4AM7 - chain A; structure by X-ray diffraction, 3.25 A resolution.

# Chain A
Name: Actin-like protein ARP8
Organism: Saccharomyces cerevisiae
Notes: fragment: c-terminal domain, residues 248-881
Reference sequence: Q12386 (ARP8_YEAST); residue numbers follow UniProt; this construct covers 248-881
Sequence (655 residues; numbered 227 to 881; the number before each row is that of its first residue):
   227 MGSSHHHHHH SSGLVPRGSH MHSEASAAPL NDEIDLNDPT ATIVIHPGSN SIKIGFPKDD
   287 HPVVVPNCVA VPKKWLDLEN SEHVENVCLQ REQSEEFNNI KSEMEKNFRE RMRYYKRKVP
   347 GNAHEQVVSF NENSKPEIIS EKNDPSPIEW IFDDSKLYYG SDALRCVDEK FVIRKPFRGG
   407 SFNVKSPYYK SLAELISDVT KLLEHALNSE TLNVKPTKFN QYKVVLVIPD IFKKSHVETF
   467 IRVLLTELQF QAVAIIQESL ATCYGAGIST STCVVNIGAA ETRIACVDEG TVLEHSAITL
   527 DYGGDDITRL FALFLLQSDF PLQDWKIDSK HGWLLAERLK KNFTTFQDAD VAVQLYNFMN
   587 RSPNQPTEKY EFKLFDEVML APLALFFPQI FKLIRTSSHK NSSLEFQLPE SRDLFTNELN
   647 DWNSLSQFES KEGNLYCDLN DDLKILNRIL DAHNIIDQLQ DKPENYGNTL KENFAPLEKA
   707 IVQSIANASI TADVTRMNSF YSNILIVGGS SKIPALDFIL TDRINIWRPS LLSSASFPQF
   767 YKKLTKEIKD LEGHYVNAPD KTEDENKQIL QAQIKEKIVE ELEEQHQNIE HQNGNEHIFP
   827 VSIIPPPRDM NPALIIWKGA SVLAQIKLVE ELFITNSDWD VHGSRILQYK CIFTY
Unresolved in the structure: 227-258
Differences from the reference sequence: expression tag (227-247)
Ligand contacts: ADP (adenosine-5'-diphosphate): Gly274, Ser275, Asn276, Ser277, Lys279, Lys368, Gly405, Gly504, Ala505, Ala506, Gly530, Asp531, Glu563, Lys566, Lys567, Gly734, Gly735, Ser736, Lys738, Ile739, Ala839
Curated features (UniProtKB/Swiss-Prot):
  - binding site (ATP): Asn502 to Ala505

# In short
Ligands of chain A: ADP. From UniProt: 4 ATP-binding residues.
Chain A is Actin-like protein ARP8 (Saccharomyces cerevisiae); the structure, ADP-bound C-terminal domain of
actin-related protein ARP8 from S. cerevisiae, was determined by X-ray diffraction, deposited together with
4AM6.
